Entry 7CGE (electron microscopy, 2.90 A resolution); this record covers chains A and G of the 12 polymer chains in the assembly.

[Chain A]
Protein: Lipid asymmetry maintenance ABC transporter permease subunit MlaE
From: Escherichia coli (strain K12)
UniProt: A0A4S5B3V0 (A0A4S5B3V0_ECOLI); numbering as in UniProt (aligned over 1-260)
Amino-acid sequence (260 residues; each row starts with the number of its first residue):
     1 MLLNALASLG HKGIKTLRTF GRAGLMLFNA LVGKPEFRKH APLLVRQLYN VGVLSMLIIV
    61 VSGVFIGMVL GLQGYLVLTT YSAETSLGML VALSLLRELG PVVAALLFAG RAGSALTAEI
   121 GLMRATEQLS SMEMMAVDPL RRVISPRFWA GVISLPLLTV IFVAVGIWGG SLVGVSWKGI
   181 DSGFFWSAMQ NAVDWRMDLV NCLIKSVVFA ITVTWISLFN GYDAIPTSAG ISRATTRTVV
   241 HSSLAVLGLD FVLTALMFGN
Not modelled in the structure: 1-2, 260
Residues lining bound ligands:
  - phosphatidylglycerol (PGW; (1R)-2-{[(S)-{[(2S)-2,3-dihydroxypropyl]oxy}(hydroxy)phosphoryl]oxy}-1-[(hexadecanoyloxy)methyl]ethyl (9Z)-octadec-9-enoate), molecule 1: Lys12, Lys15, Thr16, Thr19, Phe20, Ala23, Val208, Ile211, Thr212, Trp215, Ile216, Phe219, Arg237, His241
  - phosphatidylglycerol (PGW), molecule 2: Leu27, Leu31, Phe148, Trp149, Val152, Trp195, Arg196, Val200, Ile204, Val207, Val208, Ile211
  - phosphatidylglycerol (PGW), molecule 3: Tyr49, Val53, Leu54, Met56, Leu57, Val60, Val61, Val64
  - phosphatidylglycerol (PGW), molecule 4: Leu57, Val61, Phe65
  - phosphatidylglycerol (PGW), molecule 5: Ile66, Val69, Leu70, Gln73, Leu76, Val77, Tyr81, Leu99, Val103
  - phosphatidylglycerol (PGW), molecule 6: Leu78, Tyr81, Ala83, Met89, Leu90, Leu93, Ser94, Arg97, Glu98, Leu99, Val102, Asp250
  - phosphatidylglycerol (PGW), molecule 7: Leu96, Pro156, Leu157, Val160, Trp195, Leu199, Val200, Cys202, Leu203
  - phosphatidylglycerol (PGW), molecule 8: Ile216, Arg237, His241, Leu244, Ala245, Gly248, Leu249, Phe251, Val252, Leu253
Reported in the primary citation:
  - mutagenesis - I14N, R97E, L99N, R237E/H241E: decreased growth in response to SDS/EDTA
  - binding site for phosphatidylglycerol: Ile66, Leu70, Val77, Leu78, Met89, Arg97, Leu99, Arg196

[Chain G]
Protein: Outer membrane lipid asymmetry maintenance protein MlaD
From: Escherichia coli (strain K12)
UniProt: A0A6D2XU65 (A0A6D2XU65_ECOLI); residue numbers follow UniProt; this construct covers 1-183
Amino-acid sequence (183 residues; row label = number of the first residue in the row):
     1 MQTKKNEIWV GIFLLAALLA ALFVCLKAAN VTSIRTEPTY TLYATFDNIG GLKARSPVSI
    61 GGVVVGRVAD ITLDPKTYLP RVTLEIEQRY NHIPDTSSLS IRTSGLLGEQ YLALNVGFED
   121 PELGTAILKD GDTIQDTKSA MVLEDLIGQF LYGSKGDDNK NSGDAPAAAP GNNETTEPVG
   181 TTK
Not modelled in the structure: 1-3, 31-35, 153-183
Residues lining bound ligands: phosphatidylglycerol (PGW; (1R)-2-{[(S)-{[(2S)-2,3-dihydroxypropyl]oxy}(hydroxy)phosphoryl]oxy}-1-[(hexadecanoyloxy)methyl]ethyl (9Z)-octadec-9-enoate): Val24, Cys25, Arg55, Arg67, Glu85
Reported in the primary citation:
  - binding site for phosphatidylglycerol: Arg55, Arg67, Leu106, Leu107

[Chain A / chain G interface]
Contacting residue pairs (23; chain A residue first):
  Val45(A) - Glu7(G)
  Val45(A) - Val10(G)
  Leu48(A) - Val10(G)  hydrophobic
  Tyr49(A) - Asn6(G)
  Tyr49(A) - Trp9(G)  hydrophobic
  Gly52(A) - Phe13(G)
  Val53(A) - Trp9(G)
  Val53(A) - Phe13(G)  hydrophobic
  Met56(A) - Phe13(G)  hydrophobic
  Leu157(A) - Phe13(G)  hydrophobic
  Leu157(A) - Leu14(G)  hydrophobic
  Val160(A) - Ala20(G)
  Ala164(A) - Ala20(G)  hydrophobic
  Ala164(A) - Phe23(G)
  Trp186(A) - Lys27(G)
  Met189(A) - Ala28(G)
  Gln190(A) - Lys27(G)
  Gln190(A) - Ala28(G)
  Gln190(A) - Ala29(G)
  Val193(A) - Ala28(G)
  Val193(A) - Ala29(G)  hydrophobic
  Asp194(A) - Arg55(G)  salt bridge
  Leu199(A) - Val24(G)  hydrophobic
Other interface residues (no listed pair), chain A (21 interface residues in all): Arg46, Ser154, Leu158, Ile161, Ile167, Trp195
Other interface residues (no listed pair), chain G (19 interface residues in all): Ala16, Ala17, Ala21, Cys25, Leu26, Asn30
Interface features reported in the paper:
  - interface residues, chain A: Asp194(A)
  - interface residues, chain G: Arg55(G)

[In short]
Chain A and chain G form an interface of 21 and 19 residues respectively; the contacts include 1 salt bridge.
Its one salt-bridged contact is Asp194(A)-Arg55(G). From the paper: a binding site for phosphatidylglycerol at
Ile66(A), Leu70(A) and Arg55(G) among others; I14N, R97E and L99N of chain A, among others, reduce growth in
response to SDS/EDTA.
Chain A is Lipid asymmetry maintenance ABC transporter permease subunit MlaE and chain G is Outer membrane
lipid asymmetry maintenance protein MlaD, both from Escherichia coli (strain K12); the structure, The overall
structure of nucleotide free MlaFEDB complex, was determined by electron microscopy, deposited together with
7CGN and 7CH0.
